Entry 8RC3 (electron microscopy, 3.00 A resolution); this record covers chains D and I of the 11 polymer chains in the assembly.

== Chain D ==
Name: CRISPR type AFERR-associated protein Csf2
From: Pseudomonas oleovorans
UniProt: A0A379PIR9 (A0A379PIR9_PSEOL); residues 1-347 here = UniProt positions 1-347
Amino-acid sequence (347 residues; each row starts with the number of its first residue):
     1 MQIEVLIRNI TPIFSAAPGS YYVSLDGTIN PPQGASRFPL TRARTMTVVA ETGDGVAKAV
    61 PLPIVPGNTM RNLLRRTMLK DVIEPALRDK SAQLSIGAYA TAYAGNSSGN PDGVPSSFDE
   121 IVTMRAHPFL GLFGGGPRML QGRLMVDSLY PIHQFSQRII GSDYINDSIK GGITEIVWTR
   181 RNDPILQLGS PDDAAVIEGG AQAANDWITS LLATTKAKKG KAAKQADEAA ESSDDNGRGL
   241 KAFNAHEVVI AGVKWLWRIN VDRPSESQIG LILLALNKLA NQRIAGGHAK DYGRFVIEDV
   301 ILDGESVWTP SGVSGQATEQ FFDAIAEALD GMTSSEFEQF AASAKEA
Disordered / not traced: 221-234, 346-347

== Chain I ==
Molecule: Target strand (TS) DNA
Sequence (61 nucleotides; row label = number of the first residue in the row; numbers below 1 keep their minus sign (DC-47 is residue -47)):
   -47 CGGTCGGGTC ATACGTCGCG TCTCGAATCT GATGCGTAAC TTGGATGCTT CGTGCGTGAT
    13 G
Disordered / not traced: -47 to -31, 10-13

== Chain D / chain I interface ==
Pairs across the interface (24):
  Tyr22(D) with DG-23(I), phosphate contact
  Arg37(D) with DC-24(I), sugar contact
  Phe38(D) with DT-25(I), base contact; DC-24(I), sugar contact
  Pro39(D) with DC-24(I), sugar contact; DG-23(I), sugar contact
  Gly109(D) with DA-16(I), sugar contact
  Asn110(D) with DA-16(I), hydrogen bond to the phosphate; DT-15(I), hydrogen bond to the phosphate
  Pro111(D) with DA-16(I), base contact; DT-15(I), sugar contact
  Gly113(D) with DG-14(I), sugar contact
  Met139(D) with DA-16(I), base contact
  Arg181(D) with DG-23(I), base contact
  Arg238(D) with DC-24(I), salt bridge to the phosphate; DG-23(I), phosphate contact; DA-22(I), sugar contact
  Lys241(D) with DT-25(I), phosphate contact; DC-24(I), phosphate contact
  Ala242(D) with DT-25(I), phosphate contact; DC-24(I), phosphate contact; DG-23(I), base contact
  Phe243(D) with DT-25(I), base contact
  Asn244(D) with DG-23(I), hydrogen bond to the base
Interface residues without a listed pair, chain D (18 interface residues in all): Ser36, Thr215, Asp235
Interface residues without a listed pair, chain I (8 interface residues in all): DC-26

== Summary ==
The interface between chain D and chain I involves 18 residues on one side and 8 on the other, with 3 hydrogen
bonds and 1 salt bridge. Polar pairs include Asn244(D)-DG-23(I), Asn110(D)-DA-16(I) and Asn110(D)-DT-15(I).
Chain D is CRISPR type AFERR-associated protein Csf2 (Pseudomonas oleovorans) and chain I is Target strand
(TS) DNA; the structure, DNA bound type IV-A1 CRISPR effector complex from P. oleovorans, was determined by
electron microscopy, deposited together with 8RC2, 8RFJ, 8S35, 8S36 and 8S37.
